5HX2 - chains A and E of the 9 polymer chains in the assembly; structure by electron microscopy, 3.80 A resolution.

Chain A:
Name: Baseplate wedge protein gp7
Source organism: Enterobacteria phage T4
Reference sequence: P19061 (BP07_BPT4); residues 1-1032 here = UniProt positions 1-1032
Amino-acid sequence (1032 residues; row label = number of the first residue in the row):
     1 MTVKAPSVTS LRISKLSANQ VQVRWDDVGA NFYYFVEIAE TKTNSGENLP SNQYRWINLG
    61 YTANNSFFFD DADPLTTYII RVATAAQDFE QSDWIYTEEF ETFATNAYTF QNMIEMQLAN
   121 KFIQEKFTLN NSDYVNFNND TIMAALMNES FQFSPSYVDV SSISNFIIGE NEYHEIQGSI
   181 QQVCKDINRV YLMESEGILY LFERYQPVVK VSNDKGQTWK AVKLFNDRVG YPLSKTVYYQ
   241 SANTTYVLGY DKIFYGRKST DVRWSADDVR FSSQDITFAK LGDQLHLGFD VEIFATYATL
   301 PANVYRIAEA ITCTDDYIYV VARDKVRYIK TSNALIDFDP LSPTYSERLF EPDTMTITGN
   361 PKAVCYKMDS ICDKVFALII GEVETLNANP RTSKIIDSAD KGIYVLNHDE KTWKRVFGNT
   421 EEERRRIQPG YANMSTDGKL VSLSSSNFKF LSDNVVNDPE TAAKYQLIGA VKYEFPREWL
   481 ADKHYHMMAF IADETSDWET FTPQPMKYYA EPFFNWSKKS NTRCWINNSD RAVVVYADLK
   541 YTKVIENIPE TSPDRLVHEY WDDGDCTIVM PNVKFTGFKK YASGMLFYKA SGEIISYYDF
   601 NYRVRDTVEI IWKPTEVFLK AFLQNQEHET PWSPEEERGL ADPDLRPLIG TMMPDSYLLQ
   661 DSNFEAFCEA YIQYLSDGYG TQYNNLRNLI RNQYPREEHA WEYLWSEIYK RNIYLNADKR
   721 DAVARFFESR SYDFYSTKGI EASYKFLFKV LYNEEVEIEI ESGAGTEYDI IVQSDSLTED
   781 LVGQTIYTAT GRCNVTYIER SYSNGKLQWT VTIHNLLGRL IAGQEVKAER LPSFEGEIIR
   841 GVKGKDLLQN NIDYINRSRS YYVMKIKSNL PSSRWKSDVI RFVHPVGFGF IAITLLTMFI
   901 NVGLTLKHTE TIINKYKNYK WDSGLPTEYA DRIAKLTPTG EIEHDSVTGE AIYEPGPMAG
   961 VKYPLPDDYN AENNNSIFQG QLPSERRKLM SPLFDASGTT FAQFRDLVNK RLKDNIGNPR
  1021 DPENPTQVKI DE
Unresolved in the structure: 1-2

Chain E:
Name: Baseplate wedge protein gp6
Source organism: Enterobacteria phage T4
Reference sequence: P19060 (BP06_BPT4); residues 1-660 here = UniProt positions 1-660
Amino-acid sequence (660 residues; each row starts with the number of its first residue):
     1 MANTPVNYQL TRTANAIPEI FVGGTFAEIK QNLIEWLNGQ NEFLDYDFEG SRLNVLCDLL
    61 AYNTLYIQQF GNAAVYESFM RTANLRSSVV QAAQDNGYLP TSKSAAQTEI MLTCTDALNR
   121 NYITIPRGTR FLAYAKDTSV NPYNFVSRED VIAIRDKNNQ YFPRLKLAQG RIVRTEIIYD
   181 KLTPIIIYDK NIDRNQVKLY VDGAEWINWT RKSMVHAGST STIYYMRETI DGNTEFYFGE
   241 GEISVNASEG ALTANYIGGL KPTQNSTIVI EYISTNGADA NGAVGFSYAD TLTNITVINI
   301 NENPNDDPDF VGADGGGDPE DIERIRELGT IKRETQQRCV TATDYDTFVS ERFGSIIQAV
   361 QTFTDSTKPG YAFIAAKPKS GLYLTTVQRE DIKNYLKDYN LAPITPSIIS PNYLFIKTNL
   421 KVTYALNKLQ ESEQWLEGQI IDKIDRYYTE DVEIFNSSFA KSKMLTYVDD ADHSVIGSSA
   481 TIQMVREVQN FYKTPEAGIK YNNQIKDRSM ESNTFSFNSG RKVVNPDTGL EEDVLYDVRI
   541 VSTDRDSKGI GKVIIGPFAS GDVTENENIQ PYTGNDFNKL ANSDGRDKYY VIGEINYPAD
   601 VIYWNIAKIN LTSEKFEVQT IELYSDPTDD VIFTRDGSLI VFENDLRPQY LTIDLEPISQ
Unresolved in the structure: 1-26

How chain A and chain E interact:
Residue-residue contacts - 26 pairs, chain A then chain E:
  Gln-117(A) / Asn-305(E)  hydrogen bond (side chain-backbone)
  Gln-152(A) / Arg-164(E)  hydrogen bond (backbone-side chain)
  Phe-153(A) / Asn-305(E)
  Ser-154(A) / Arg-164(E)
  Ser-154(A) / Pro-304(E)
  Ser-154(A) / Asn-305(E)  hydrogen bond (side chain-backbone)
  Ser-154(A) / Asp-306(E)
  Pro-155(A) / Asn-305(E)
  Pro-155(A) / Asp-306(E)
  Ser-156(A) / Asn-301(E)
  Tyr-157(A) / Met-111(E)  hydrophobic
  Tyr-157(A) / Arg-164(E)
  Ser-161(A) / Ile-154(E)
  Ser-161(A) / Asp-156(E)
  Ser-161(A) / Lys-157(E)  hydrogen bond (side chain-backbone)
  Ser-162(A) / Ile-154(E)
  Ser-162(A) / Asp-156(E)
  Ser-162(A) / Phe-162(E)
  Ile-163(A) / Ile-154(E)
  Ser-164(A) / Ile-154(E)
  Asn-165(A) / Ala-153(E)
  Asn-165(A) / Ile-154(E)
  Tyr-602(A) / Ile-356(E)  hydrophobic
  Tyr-602(A) / Asp-391(E)  hydrogen bond
  Arg-603(A) / Asp-391(E)  salt bridge
  Arg-605(A) / Val-387(E)
Other interface residues (no listed pair), chain A (20 interface residues in all): Asn-120, Val-158, Asp-159, Tyr-581, Asn-601
Other interface residues (no listed pair), chain E (19 interface residues in all): Arg-155, Phe-353, Ser-380, Thr-386, Gln-388

Summary:
20 residues of chain A and 19 residues of chain E are in contact, with 5 hydrogen bonds and 1 salt bridge.
Polar contacts include Arg-603(A)/Asp-391(E), Gln-117(A)/Asn-305(E) and Gln-152(A)/Arg-164(E).
Here chain A is Baseplate wedge protein gp7 and chain E is Baseplate wedge protein gp6, both from
Enterobacteria phage T4. Entry 5HX2 (In vitro assembled star-shaped hubless T4 baseplate) was determined by
electron microscopy.
